PDB entry 5IF4 | X-ray diffraction, 2.39 A resolution | chain A

[Chain A]
Name: Induced myeloid leukemia cell differentiation protein Mcl-1
Organism: Homo sapiens
Reference sequence: Q07820 (MCL1_HUMAN); residue numbers follow UniProt; this construct covers 172-327
Amino-acid sequence (159 residues; numbered 169 to 327; the number before each row is that of its first residue):
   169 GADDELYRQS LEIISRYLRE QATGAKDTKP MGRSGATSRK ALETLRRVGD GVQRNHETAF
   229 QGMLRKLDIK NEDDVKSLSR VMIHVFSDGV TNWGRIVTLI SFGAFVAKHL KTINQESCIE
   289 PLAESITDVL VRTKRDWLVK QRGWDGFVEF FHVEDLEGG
Unresolved in the structure: 169-171, 323-327
Differences from the reference sequence: expression tag (169-171)
Ligand contacts: 6AK (4-{8-chloro-11-[3-(4-chloro-3,5-dimethylphenoxy)propyl]-1-oxo-7-(1,3,5-trimethyl-1H-pyrazol-4-yl)-4,5-dihydro-1H-[1,4]diazepino[1,2-a]indol-2(3H)-yl}-1-methyl-1H-indole-6-carboxylic acid): His-224, Ala-227, Phe-228, Met-231, Leu-235, Leu-246, Val-249, Met-250, Val-253, Phe-254, Asp-256, Gly-257, Val-258, Asn-260, Arg-263, Thr-266, Leu-267, Phe-270, Gly-271, Leu-290, Ile-294
Curated features (UniProtKB/Swiss-Prot):
  - motif: Ala-209 to Asn-223 (BH3), His-252 to Ala-272 (BH1), Asp-304 to Phe-319 (BH2)
  - cross-link (Glycyl lysine isopeptide (Lys-Gly)): Lys-194 (interchain with G-Cter in ubiquitin), Lys-197 (interchain with G-Cter in ubiquitin)
  - mutagenesis: Lys-194 (K194R: Reduced ubiquitination), Lys-197 (K197R: Reduced ubiquitination), Lys-208 (K208R: No effect on ubiquitination), Lys-234 (K234R: No effect on ubiquitination)
What the authors report for this chain:
  - binding site for 6AK: Asn-260, Arg-263

[Summary]
Ligands of chain A: compound 6AK. UniProt lists 4 mutagenesis sites. From the paper: a binding site for 6AK at
Asn-260 and Arg-263.
Chain A is Induced myeloid leukemia cell differentiation protein Mcl-1 (Homo sapiens); the structure,
Discovery of Potent Myeloid Cell Leukemia-1 (Mcl-1) inhibitors using Structure-Based Design, was determined by
X-ray diffraction, deposited together with 5IEZ.
